PDB entry 9J4T | X-ray diffraction, 2.04 A resolution | chains A and E of the 5 polymer chains in the assembly

== Chain A ==
Protein: HLA class I histocompatibility antigen, B alpha chain
From: Homo sapiens
Reference sequence: P01889 (HLAB_HUMAN); residues 1-275 here correspond to UniProt positions 25-299 (UniProt number = residue number + 24)
Chain sequence (276 residues; numbered 0 to 275; the number before each row is that of its first residue; numbering starts at 0):
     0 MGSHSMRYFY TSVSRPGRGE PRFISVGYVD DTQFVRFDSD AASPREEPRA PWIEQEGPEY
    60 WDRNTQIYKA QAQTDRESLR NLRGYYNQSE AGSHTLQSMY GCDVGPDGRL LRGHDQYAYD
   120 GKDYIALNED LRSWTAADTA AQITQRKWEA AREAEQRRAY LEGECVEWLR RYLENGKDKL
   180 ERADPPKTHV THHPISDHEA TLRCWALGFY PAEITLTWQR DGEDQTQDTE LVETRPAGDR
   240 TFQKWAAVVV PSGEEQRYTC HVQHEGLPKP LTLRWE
Not modelled in the structure: 0-1, 275
Construct notes: initiating methionine (0)
UniProt features mapped onto this chain:
  - region: Glu275 (Connecting peptide)
  - motif: Ser77 to Gly83 (Bw6 motif)
  - binding site (a peptide antigen): Asn63, Tyr84, Thr143, Lys146, Glu152, Tyr159, Tyr171
  - glycosylation: Asn86 (N-linked (GlcNAc...) asparagine)
Disulfide bonds: Cys101-Cys164, Cys203-Cys259

== Chain E ==
Protein: SPR epitope specific TCR CLB1 BETA
From: Homo sapiens
Chain sequence (244 residues; each row starts with the number of its first residue; numbering starts at 0):
     0 MNAGVTQTPK FRILKIGQSM TLQCTQDMNH NYMYWYRQDP GMGLKLIYYS VGAGITDKGE
    60 VPNGYNVSRS TTEDFPLRLE LAAPSQTSVY FCASRQLAGF YEQYFGPGTR LTVTEDLKNV
   120 FPPEVAVFEP SEAEISHTQK ATLVCLATGF YPDHVELSWW VNGKEVHSGV CTDPQPLKEQ
   180 PALNDSRYAL SSRLRVSATF WQNPRNHFRC QVQFYGLSEN DEWTQDRAKP VTQIVSAEAW
   240 GRAD
Not modelled in the structure: 243
Disulfide bonds: Cys23-Cys91, Cys144-Cys209

== Interface between chain A and chain E ==
Pairs across the interface (5; chain A residue first):
  Gln72(A) - Val50(E)
  Gln72(A) - Ile54(E)
  Thr73(A) - Tyr31(E)
  Thr73(A) - Leu96(E)
  Glu76(A) - Asn30(E)
Also at the interface, not in a pair above, chain A (5 interface residues in all): Arg75, Glu152
Also at the interface, not in a pair above, chain E (6 interface residues in all): Tyr100
Interface features reported in the paper:
  - interface residues, chain A: Glu152(A), Gln155(A)
  - interface residues, chain E: Phe99(E), Tyr100(E)

== In short ==
5 residues of chain A face 6 of chain E across their interface. Curated annotation (UniProt) lists 7 peptide
antigen-binding residues on chain A. The paper reports interface residues Glu152(A), Gln155(A) and Phe99(E)
among others.
Here chain A is HLA class I histocompatibility antigen, B alpha chain and chain E is SPR epitope specific TCR
CLB1 BETA, both from Homo sapiens. Entry 9J4T (Structural basis for recognition of SARS-CoV-2 conserved
nucleocapside epitopes by dominant T cell receptors) was determined by X-ray diffraction together with 9WBD,
9J4U and 9J4V from the same study.
